Entry 5E3O (X-ray diffraction, 2.78 A resolution); this record covers chains A and B of the 4 polymer chains in the assembly.

# Chain A (and B)
Name: DNA-binding protein Fis
Source organism: Escherichia coli
Notes: chain B of this document is another copy of the same molecule, construct and numbering; everything in this record applies to it too
UniProtKB: P0A6R3 (FIS_ECOLI); numbering as in UniProt (aligned over 1-98)
Chain sequence (98 residues; row label = number of the first residue in the row):
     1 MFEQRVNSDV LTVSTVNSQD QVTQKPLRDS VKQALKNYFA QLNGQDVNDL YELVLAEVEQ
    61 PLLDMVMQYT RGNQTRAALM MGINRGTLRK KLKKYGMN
Disordered / not traced: 1-7 (chain B: fully traced)
What the authors report for this chain:
  - conformationally variable residues (side-chain flip): Asn-84, Arg-89
  - binding site for the 27-nt DNA strand: Arg-89
  - mutagenesis - N73A (140-fold): decreased binding to F1
  - mutagenesis - R71A, T75A: unchanged binding to F1
  - mutagenesis - R71A: decreased binding to F27
  - mutagenesis - R71A: decreased binding to F28
  - mutagenesis - R71A: decreased binding to F1+/-8G

# Chain A / chain B interface
Pairs across the interface (89; chain A residue first):
  Val-10(A) / Tyr-38(B)  hydrophobic
  Leu-11(A) / Leu-53(B)  hydrophobic
  Leu-11(A) / Val-54(B)  hydrophobic
  Leu-11(A) / Glu-57(B)
  Thr-12(A) / Ala-34(B)
  Thr-12(A) / Asn-37(B)
  Val-13(A) / Ser-30(B)
  Val-13(A) / Ala-34(B)  hydrophobic
  Ser-14(A) / Gln-33(B)
  Leu-27(A) / Ser-30(B)
  Leu-27(A) / Val-31(B)
  Leu-27(A) / Glu-57(B)
  Arg-28(A) / Glu-57(B)  salt bridge
  Arg-28(A) / Pro-61(B)
  Ser-30(A) / Val-13(B)
  Ser-30(A) / Ser-30(B)
  Val-31(A) / Leu-27(B)
  Val-31(A) / Pro-61(B)  hydrophobic
  Lys-32(A) / Pro-61(B)
  Lys-32(A) / Asp-64(B)  salt bridge
  Lys-32(A) / Met-65(B)
  Gln-33(A) / Val-13(B)
  Gln-33(A) / Ser-14(B)  hydrogen bond (side chain-backbone)
  Ala-34(A) / Leu-11(B)
  Ala-34(A) / Thr-12(B)
  Leu-35(A) / Leu-11(B)  hydrophobic
  Leu-35(A) / Leu-62(B)  hydrophobic
  Leu-35(A) / Met-65(B)  hydrophobic
  Lys-36(A) / Met-65(B)
  Asn-37(A) / Thr-12(B)
  Tyr-38(A) / Val-10(B)  hydrophobic
  Tyr-38(A) / Leu-11(B)  hydrophobic
  Phe-39(A) / Met-65(B)  hydrophobic
  Phe-39(A) / Tyr-69(B)  hydrophobic
  Phe-39(A) / Met-80(B)  hydrophobic
  Gln-41(A) / Arg-5(B)
  Leu-42(A) / Tyr-69(B)
  Val-47(A) / Met-80(B)
  Asn-48(A) / Leu-79(B)
  Asn-48(A) / Met-80(B)
  Asn-48(A) / Gly-82(B)
  Asp-49(A) / Met-80(B)
  Asp-49(A) / Met-81(B)
  Leu-50(A) / Leu-62(B)  hydrophobic
  Leu-50(A) / Val-66(B)  hydrophobic
  Leu-50(A) / Met-80(B)  hydrogen bond (backbone-backbone)
  Leu-50(A) / Met-81(B)  hydrogen bond (backbone-backbone)
  Tyr-51(A) / Leu-55(B)
  Tyr-51(A) / Glu-59(B)  hydrogen bond
  Tyr-51(A) / Leu-62(B)  hydrophobic
  Tyr-51(A) / Met-81(B)  hydrogen bond (backbone-backbone)
  Tyr-51(A) / Lys-91(B)
  Leu-53(A) / Leu-11(B)  hydrophobic
  Val-54(A) / Leu-11(B)  hydrophobic
  Val-54(A) / Val-58(B)  hydrophobic
  Leu-55(A) / Tyr-51(B)
  Leu-55(A) / Leu-55(B)  hydrophobic
  Glu-57(A) / Asn-7(B)
  Glu-57(A) / Ser-8(B)
  Glu-57(A) / Arg-28(B)  salt bridge
  Val-58(A) / Val-54(B)  hydrophobic
  Val-58(A) / Val-58(B)  hydrophobic
  Glu-59(A) / Tyr-51(B)  hydrogen bond
  Gln-60(A) / Arg-28(B)  hydrogen bond
  Pro-61(A) / Arg-28(B)
  Pro-61(A) / Val-31(B)  hydrophobic
  Leu-62(A) / Leu-35(B)  hydrophobic
  Leu-62(A) / Tyr-51(B)  hydrophobic
  Met-65(A) / Lys-32(B)
  Met-65(A) / Lys-36(B)
  Met-65(A) / Phe-39(B)
  Val-66(A) / Phe-39(B)  hydrophobic
  Val-66(A) / Leu-50(B)  hydrophobic
  Tyr-69(A) / Phe-39(B)  hydrophobic
  Tyr-69(A) / Leu-42(B)
  Leu-79(A) / Val-47(B)
  Leu-79(A) / Asn-48(B)
  Met-80(A) / Phe-39(B)  hydrophobic
  Met-80(A) / Val-47(B)
  Met-80(A) / Asn-48(B)
  Met-80(A) / Asp-49(B)  hydrogen bond (backbone-backbone)
  Met-80(A) / Leu-50(B)  hydrogen bond (backbone-backbone)
  Met-81(A) / Asn-48(B)
  Met-81(A) / Asp-49(B)
  Met-81(A) / Leu-50(B)  hydrogen bond (backbone-backbone)
  Met-81(A) / Tyr-51(B)  hydrogen bond (backbone-backbone)
  Gly-82(A) / Asn-48(B)
  Ile-83(A) / Tyr-51(B)  hydrophobic
  Lys-91(A) / Tyr-51(B)
Also at the interface, not in a pair above, chain A (48 interface residues in all): Val-16, Gln-24, Pro-26, Gly-44, Gln-45, Asp-64
Also at the interface, not in a pair above, chain B (48 interface residues in all): Val-16, Pro-26, Glu-52, Gln-60, Ile-83

# Summary
Chain A and chain B each contribute 48 residues to their interface, with 11 hydrogen bonds and 3 salt bridges.
Polar pairs include Arg-28(A)/Glu-57(B), Lys-32(A)/Asp-64(B) and Gln-33(A)/Ser-14(B). From the paper: a
binding site for the 27-nt DNA strand at Arg-89(A); N73A of chain A reduces binding to F1; 3 substitutions
were tested in all.
Chain A and chain B are both DNA-binding protein Fis (Escherichia coli); the structure, Crystal structure of
Fis bound to 27bp DNA F32 (AAATTTGGAGGAATTTTCTCCAAATTT), was determined by X-ray diffraction together with
5DS9, 5E3L, 5DTD, 5E3M and 5E3N from the same study.
